Entry 2N3K (solution NMR); this record covers chains A and B.

# Chain A
Name: Bromodomain-containing protein 4
Organism: Homo sapiens
Notes: fragment: Brd4 ET domain
UniProt: O60885 (BRD4_HUMAN); numbering as in UniProt (aligned over 600-678)
Chain sequence (86 residues; each row starts with the number of its first residue):
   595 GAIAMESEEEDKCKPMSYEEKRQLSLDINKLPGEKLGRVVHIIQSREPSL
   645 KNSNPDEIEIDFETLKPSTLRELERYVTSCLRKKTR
Unresolved in the structure: 595-599, 679-680
Construct notes: expression tag (595-599, 679-680)
Curated features (UniProtKB/Swiss-Prot):
  - modified residue: S601 (Phosphoserine)
  - cross-link: K645 (Glycyl lysine isopeptide (Lys-Gly) (interchain with G-Cter in SUMO2))
  - mutagenesis: E651 to E653 (Decreases interaction with JMJD6 and NSD3. No effect on interaction with histone 4 acetylated)
Reported in the primary citation:
  - conformationally variable residues (order/disorder transition): D650 to I654
  - mutagenesis - V634S/I652S, E653R/D655R: abolished binding to MLV integrase (chain B)
  - mutagenesis - V634S/I652S, E653R/D655R: unchanged expression

# Chain B
Name: MLV integrase
Notes: fragment: MLV integrase C-terminal EBM
UniProt: Q8UN00 (Q8UN00_MLVMO); residues 389-405 here correspond to UniProt positions 1719-1735 (UniProt number = residue number + 1330)
Chain sequence (17 residues; each row starts with the number of its first residue):
   389 TWRVQRSQNPLKIRLTR
Reported in the primary citation:
  - conformationally variable residues (order/disorder transition): R391 to S395, K400 to T404

# How chain A and chain B interact
Residue-residue contacts - 27 pairs, chain A then chain B:
  K615(A) - L399(B)
  R616(A) - L399(B)
  S619(A) - L399(B)
  S619(A) - I401(B)
  N623(A) - V392(B)
  G627(A) - T389(B)
  L630(A) - W390(B)
  L630(A) - V392(B)
  L630(A) - L403(B)
  V634(A) - W390(B)
  V634(A) - L403(B)
  D650(A) - T404(B)
  D650(A) - R405(B)
  E651(A) - L403(B)
  E651(A) - T404(B)
  I652(A) - R402(B)
  I652(A) - L403(B)
  E653(A) - K400(B)
  I654(A) - K400(B)
  I654(A) - I401(B)
  I654(A) - L403(B)
  D655(A) - N397(B)
  D655(A) - K400(B)
  F656(A) - L399(B)
  F656(A) - I401(B)
  E657(A) - N397(B)
  E657(A) - P398(B)
Also at the interface, not in a pair above, chain A (17 interface residues in all): Q638, P649
Also at the interface, not in a pair above, chain B (14 interface residues in all): R391, R394
From the paper, about this interface:
  - residue pairs: W390(B)-L630(A) (hydrophobic contact), W390(B)-V634(A) (hydrophobic contact)
  - interface residues, chain A: L630(A), V634(A), D650(A), I652(A), I654(A), F656(A)
  - interface residues, chain B: W390(B), V392(B), L399(B), K400(B), I401(B), L403(B)

# Overview
Chain A and chain B form an interface of 17 and 14 residues respectively. The paper describes hydrophobic
contacts between W390(B) and L630(A) and W390(B) and V634(A). From the paper: V634S/I652S and E653R/D655R of
chain A abolish binding to MLV integrase (chain B); interface residues L630(A), V634(A) and W390(B) among
others.
Here chain A is Bromodomain-containing protein 4 (Homo sapiens) and chain B is MLV integrase. Entry 2N3K
(Human Brd4 ET domain in complex with MLV Integrase C-term) was determined by solution NMR.
